7V9L - chains N and B of the 5 polymer chains in the assembly; structure by electron microscopy, 2.60 A resolution.

[Chain N]
Molecule: Nanobody 35
Organism: synthetic construct
Notes: antibody fragment or engineered binder
Chain sequence (140 residues; numbered -1 to 138; the number before each row is that of its first residue; numbers below 1 keep their minus sign (Met-1 is residue -1)):
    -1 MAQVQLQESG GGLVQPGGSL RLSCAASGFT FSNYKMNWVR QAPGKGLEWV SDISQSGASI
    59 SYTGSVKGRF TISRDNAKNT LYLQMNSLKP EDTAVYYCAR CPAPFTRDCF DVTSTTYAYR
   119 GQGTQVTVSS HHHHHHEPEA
Disordered / not traced: -1 to 0, 127-138

[Chain B]
Molecule: Guanine nucleotide-binding protein G(I)/G(S)/G(T) subunit beta-1
Organism: Rattus norvegicus
Reference sequence: P54311 (GBB1_RAT); residue numbers follow UniProt; this construct covers 2-340
Chain sequence (371 residues; row label = number of the first residue in the row; numbers below 1 keep their minus sign (Met-4 is residue -4)):
    -4 MGSLLQSELD QLRQEAEQLK NQIRDARKAC ADATLSQITN NIDPVGRIQM RTRRTLRGHL
    56 AKIYAMHWGT DSRLLVSASQ DGKLIIWDSY TTNKVHAIPL RSSWVMTCAY APSGNYVACG
   116 GLDNICSIYN LKTREGNVRV SRELAGHTGY LSCCRFLDDN QIVTSSGDTT CALWDIETGQ
   176 QTTTFTGHTG DVMSLSLAPD TRLFVSGACD ASAKLWDVRE GMCRQTFTGH ESDINAICFF
   236 PNGNAFATGS DDATCRLFDL RADQELMTYS HDNIICGITS VSFSKSGRLL LAGYDDFNCN
   296 VWDALKADRA GVLAGHDNRV SCLGVTDDGM AVATGSWDSF LKIWNGSSGG GGSGGGGSSG
   356 VSGWRLFKKI S
Disordered / not traced: -4 to 2, 344-366
Construct notes: initiating methionine (-4); expression tag (-3 to 1, 341-366)
Curated features (UniProtKB/Swiss-Prot):
  - modified residue: Ser2 (N-acetylserine), His266 (Phosphohistidine)

[How chain N and chain B interact]
Residue-residue contacts (22):
  Gln1(N) - Thr223(B)  hydrogen bond
  Val2(N) - His225(B)
  Val2(N) - Glu226(B)
  Gly26(N) - Glu226(B)
  Phe27(N) - Glu226(B)
  Thr28(N) - Glu226(B)  hydrogen bond (backbone-side chain)
  Tyr32(N) - Glu226(B)  hydrogen bond
  Tyr32(N) - Asp247(B)
  Arg98(N) - Glu226(B)  hydrogen bond (side chain-backbone)
  Arg98(N) - Ser227(B)
  Pro100(N) - Ser227(B)  hydrogen bond (backbone-side chain)
  Ala101(N) - Ser227(B)
  Pro102(N) - Asp246(B)
  Phe103(N) - Ile270(B)
  Ala116(N) - Cys204(B)
  Ala116(N) - Asp205(B)
  Tyr117(N) - Cys204(B)  hydrogen bond (side chain-backbone)
  Tyr117(N) - Asp205(B)
  Tyr117(N) - Ala206(B)
  Tyr117(N) - Glu226(B)
  Tyr117(N) - Ser227(B)
  Tyr117(N) - Asp228(B)  hydrogen bond
Also at the interface, not in a pair above, chain N (15 interface residues in all): Thr114, Gln120
Also at the interface, not in a pair above, chain B (14 interface residues in all): Arg8, Lys15, Thr184

[In short]
15 residues of chain N and 14 residues of chain B are in contact; the contacts include 7 hydrogen bonds. Among
the polar pairs are Gln1(N)-Thr223(B), Thr28(N)-Glu226(B) and Tyr32(N)-Glu226(B).
Chain N is Nanobody 35 (synthetic construct) and chain B is Guanine nucleotide-binding protein G(I)/G(S)/G(T)
subunit beta-1 (Rattus norvegicus); the structure, Cryo-EM structure of the SV1-Gs complex, was determined by
electron microscopy, deposited together with 7V9M.
